7MQT - chains AAA and BBB; structure by X-ray diffraction, 1.88 A resolution.

# Chain AAA (and BBB)
Name: N-acetylmannosamine-6-phosphate 2-epimerase
Organism: Staphylococcus aureus
Notes: EC 5.1.3.9; chain BBB of this document is another copy of the same molecule, construct and numbering; everything in this record applies to it too
UniProt: X5EM89 (X5EM89_STAAU); residues 1-222 here = UniProt positions 1-222
Chain sequence (222 residues; numbered 1 to 222; the number before each row is that of its first residue):
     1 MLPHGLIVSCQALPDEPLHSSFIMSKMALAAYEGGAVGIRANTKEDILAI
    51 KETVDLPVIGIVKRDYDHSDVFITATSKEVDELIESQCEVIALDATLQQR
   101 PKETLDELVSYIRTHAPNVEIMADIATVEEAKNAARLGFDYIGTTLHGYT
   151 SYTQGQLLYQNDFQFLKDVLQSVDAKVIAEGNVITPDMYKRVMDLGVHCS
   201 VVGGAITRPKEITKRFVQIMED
Small-molecule neighbours: citric acid / ZM1: Ser9, Gln11, Arg40, Ile61, Lys63, Phe72, Ile73, Thr145, Leu146, Tyr149, Glu180, Gly181, Asn182, Val183, Val201, Val202, Gly203, Gly204, Arg208
From the paper describing this entry:
  - binding site for the ligand ZM1: Glu180
  - catalytic residues: Gln11, Arg40, Glu180 (proposed by the authors, not directly observed)
  - mutagenesis - R40A, K63A, K63E, D124A, D124Q: abolished catalytic activity
  - mutagenesis - Q11A, Q11S, R208A: decreased catalytic activity

# Chain AAA / chain BBB interface
Residue-residue contacts (76; chain AAA residue first):
  Leu6(AAA) - Thr213(BBB)
  Leu6(AAA) - Phe216(BBB)  hydrophobic
  Pro17(AAA) - Lys26(BBB)
  Pro17(AAA) - Ala30(BBB)  hydrophobic
  Pro17(AAA) - Glu33(BBB)
  Leu18(AAA) - Lys26(BBB)
  Leu18(AAA) - Met27(BBB)  hydrophobic
  Ile23(AAA) - Phe22(BBB)  hydrophobic
  Ile23(AAA) - Ile23(BBB)  hydrophobic
  Lys26(AAA) - Pro17(BBB)
  Lys26(AAA) - Leu18(BBB)
  Lys26(AAA) - Ile23(BBB)
  Met27(AAA) - Leu18(BBB)  hydrophobic
  Met27(AAA) - Pro209(BBB)  hydrophobic
  Ala30(AAA) - Pro17(BBB)  hydrophobic
  Ala30(AAA) - Pro209(BBB)  hydrophobic
  Ala30(AAA) - Lys210(BBB)
  Ala31(AAA) - Thr213(BBB)
  Glu33(AAA) - Pro17(BBB)
  Glu33(AAA) - Lys210(BBB)  salt bridge
  Gly34(AAA) - Lys210(BBB)
  Gly34(AAA) - Thr213(BBB)
  Gly34(AAA) - Lys214(BBB)
  Gly34(AAA) - Val217(BBB)
  Gly35(AAA) - Val217(BBB)
  Ala36(AAA) - Thr213(BBB)
  Ile184(AAA) - Phe216(BBB)
  Thr185(AAA) - Phe216(BBB)
  Pro186(AAA) - Arg215(BBB)
  Pro186(AAA) - Phe216(BBB)
  Pro186(AAA) - Ile219(BBB)
  Asp187(AAA) - Ile219(BBB)
  Tyr189(AAA) - Phe216(BBB)
  Tyr189(AAA) - Ile219(BBB)  hydrophobic
  Tyr189(AAA) - Met220(BBB)  hydrophobic
  Lys190(AAA) - Ile219(BBB)
  Lys190(AAA) - Met220(BBB)
  Met193(AAA) - Met220(BBB)  hydrophobic
  Val202(AAA) - Phe216(BBB)  hydrophobic
  Ala205(AAA) - Ile212(BBB)
  Ala205(AAA) - Phe216(BBB)  hydrophobic
  Ile206(AAA) - Pro209(BBB)
  Ile206(AAA) - Ile212(BBB)
  Ile206(AAA) - Thr213(BBB)
  Pro209(AAA) - Met27(BBB)  hydrophobic
  Pro209(AAA) - Ala30(BBB)  hydrophobic
  Pro209(AAA) - Ile206(BBB)
  Lys210(AAA) - Ala30(BBB)
  Lys210(AAA) - Glu33(BBB)  salt bridge
  Lys210(AAA) - Gly34(BBB)
  Ile212(AAA) - Ala205(BBB)
  Ile212(AAA) - Ile206(BBB)
  Ile212(AAA) - Ile212(BBB)  hydrophobic
  Thr213(AAA) - Leu6(BBB)
  Thr213(AAA) - Ala31(BBB)
  Thr213(AAA) - Gly34(BBB)
  Thr213(AAA) - Ile206(BBB)
  Lys214(AAA) - Gly34(BBB)
  Arg215(AAA) - Pro186(BBB)
  Phe216(AAA) - Leu6(BBB)  hydrophobic
  Phe216(AAA) - Ile184(BBB)
  Phe216(AAA) - Thr185(BBB)
  Phe216(AAA) - Pro186(BBB)
  Phe216(AAA) - Tyr189(BBB)
  Phe216(AAA) - Val202(BBB)  hydrophobic
  Phe216(AAA) - Ala205(BBB)  hydrophobic
  Val217(AAA) - Leu6(BBB)  hydrophobic
  Val217(AAA) - Gly34(BBB)
  Val217(AAA) - Gly35(BBB)
  Ile219(AAA) - Pro186(BBB)
  Ile219(AAA) - Asp187(BBB)
  Ile219(AAA) - Tyr189(BBB)  hydrophobic
  Ile219(AAA) - Lys190(BBB)
  Met220(AAA) - Tyr189(BBB)  hydrophobic
  Met220(AAA) - Lys190(BBB)
  Met220(AAA) - Met193(BBB)  hydrophobic
Interface residues without a listed pair, chain AAA (36 interface residues in all): Val8, Phe22, Leu29, Val183
Interface residues without a listed pair, chain BBB (36 interface residues in all): Val8, Leu29, Ala36, Asp194

# Overview
Chain AAA and chain BBB each contribute 36 residues to their interface; the contacts include 2 salt bridges.
The salt-bridged pair is Glu33(AAA)-Lys210(BBB). From the paper: catalytic residues Gln11(AAA), Arg40(AAA) and
Glu180(AAA); R40A, K63A and K63E of chain AAA, among others, abolish catalytic activity; 8 substitutions were
tested in all.
Both chains are N-acetylmannosamine-6-phosphate 2-epimerase (Staphylococcus aureus). Entry 7MQT
(N-Acetylmannosamine-6-phosphate 2-epimerase from Staphylococcus aureus (strain MRSA USA300) with 5-deoxy
substrate bound) was determined by X-ray diffraction (same publication as 7MFN, 7MFS and 6VVA).
